Entry 8XCN (electron microscopy, 3.02 A resolution); this record covers chains B and C of the 3 polymer chains in the assembly.

[Chain B]
Name: Fructose dehydrogenase small subunit
From: Gluconobacter japonicus
Notes: engineered mutation(s): N1190A
UniProt: M1VB40 (FDHS_GLUJA); residues 1-183 here = UniProt positions 1-183
Amino-acid sequence (183 residues; each row starts with the number of its first residue):
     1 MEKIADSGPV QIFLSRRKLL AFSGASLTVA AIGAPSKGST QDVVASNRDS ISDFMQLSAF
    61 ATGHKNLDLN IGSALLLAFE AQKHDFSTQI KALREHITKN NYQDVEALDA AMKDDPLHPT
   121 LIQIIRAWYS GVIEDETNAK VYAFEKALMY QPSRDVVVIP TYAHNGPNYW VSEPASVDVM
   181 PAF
Unresolved in the structure: 1-47

[Chain C]
Name: Fructose dehydrogenase cytochrome subunit
From: Gluconobacter japonicus
Notes: engineered mutation(s): N1190A
UniProt: M1V1V5 (FDHC_GLUJA); numbering as in UniProt (aligned over 1-486)
Amino-acid sequence (486 residues; row label = number of the first residue in the row):
     1 MRYFRPLSAT AMTTVLLLAG TNVRAQPTEP TPASAHRPSI SRGHYLAIAA DCAACHTNGR
    61 DGQFLAGGYA ISSPMGNIYS TNITPSKTHG IGNYTLEQFS KALRHGIRAD GAQLYPAMPY
   121 DAYNRLTDED VKSLYAYIMT EVKPVDAPSP KTQLPFPFSI RASLGIWKIA ARIEGKPYVF
   181 DHTHNDDWNR GRYLVDELAH CGECHTPRNF LLAPNQSAYL AGADIGSWRA PNITNAPQSG
   241 IGSWSDQDLF QYLKTGKTAH ARAAGPMAEA IEHSLQYLPD ADISAIVTYL RSVPAKAESG
   301 QTVANFEHAG RPSSYSVANA NSRRSNSTLT KTTDGAALYE AVCASCHQSD GKGSKDGYYP
   361 SLVGNTTTGQ LNPNDLIASI LYGVDRTTDN HEILMPAFGP DSLVQPLTDE QIATIADYVL
   421 SHFGNAQATV SADAVKQVRA GGKQVPLAKL ASPGVMLLLG TGGILGAILV VAGLWWLISR
   481 RKKRSA
Unresolved in the structure: 1-39, 453-486
Covalent attachments: heme c (HEC) linked to Cys201
Ion coordination: heme c Fe site 1 near His56 (its only coordinating residue here); heme c Fe site 2 near His205 (its only coordinating residue here); heme c Fe site 3 near His347 (its only coordinating residue here)
Ligand contacts:
  - heme c (HEC), molecule 1: Ala50, Asp51, Cys52, Cys55, His56, Ile71, Ile78, Thr81, Ile83, Ile91, Tyr94, Phe99, Ala102, Leu103, Arg108, Gln113, Leu114, Tyr115, Ala117, Met118, Pro119, Tyr123, Arg161, His200
  - heme c (HEC), molecule 2: Ala199, His200, Cys204, His205, Ile225, Trp228, Arg229, Ala230, Pro231, Asn232, Ile233, Ile241, Trp244, Leu249, Tyr252, Leu253, Ala264, Pro266, Met267, Leu275, Ile286, Leu290, Asn305, Thr366, Thr367, Gln370, Asp375
  - heme c (HEC), molecule 3: Lys257, Ala261, Arg262, Ala264, Tyr339, Val342, Cys343, Cys346, His347, Tyr358, Tyr359, Pro360, Leu362, Asn365, Thr367, Thr368, Leu376, Ser379, Ile380, Val384, Arg386, Ile393, Met395, Pro396, Phe398, Ile415, Val419
  - ubiquinone-10 (U10): Cys55, Tyr69, Ser73, Met75, Ile78, Tyr115, Pro116, Ala117, Leu154, Pro157, Phe158, Ser163, Leu164, Ile166, Trp167, Glu203, Cys204, Arg208, Leu212, Ile225, Pro266, Leu447, Leu450
Curated features (UniProtKB/Swiss-Prot):
  - binding site (heme c): Cys52, Cys55, His56, Cys201, Cys204, His205, Cys343, Cys346, His347

[Chain B / chain C interface]
Pairs across the interface (25):
  Asn138(B) with Arg324(C), hydrogen bond (backbone-side chain)
  Ala139(B) with Asn321(C); Arg324(C), hydrogen bond (backbone-side chain)
  Lys140(B) with Asn321(C)
  Val141(B) with Val317(C), hydrophobic; Ala318(C); Asn321(C), hydrogen bond (backbone-side chain)
  Tyr142(B) with Val317(C); Ala318(C), hydrophobic
  Ala143(B) with Val317(C), hydrophobic
  Phe144(B) with Val317(C)
  Thr161(B) with Ser345(C)
  Tyr162(B) with Tyr315(C); Glu340(C); Ala344(C)
  Ala163(B) with Ser345(C), hydrogen bond (backbone-backbone); Gln348(C), hydrogen bond (backbone-side chain)
  His164(B) with Ser354(C)
  Asn165(B) with Ser354(C); Lys355(C); Asp356(C)
  Gly166(B) with Ser354(C), hydrogen bond (backbone-side chain); Asp356(C), hydrogen bond (backbone-side chain)
  Pro167(B) with Tyr358(C), hydrophobic; Tyr359(C)
Other interface residues (no listed pair), chain B (16 interface residues in all): Thr137, Glu145
Other interface residues (no listed pair), chain C (15 interface residues in all): Ser349

[Overview]
The interface between chain B and chain C involves 16 residues on one side and 15 on the other, with 7
hydrogen bonds. Among the polar pairs are Asn138(B)-Arg324(C), Ala139(B)-Arg324(C) and Val141(B)-Asn321(C).
Ligands of chain C: heme c and ubiquinone-10.
Chain B is Fructose dehydrogenase small subunit and chain C is Fructose dehydrogenase cytochrome subunit, both
from Gluconobacter japonicus; the structure, Cryo-EM Structure of Membrane-bound Fructose Dehydrogenase from
Gluconobacter japonicus variant-N1190A, was determined by electron microscopy together with 8K6J, 8K6K and
8XCM from the same study.
